PDB entry 3VEC | X-ray diffraction, 2.60 A resolution | chains A and C of the 3 polymer chains in the assembly

# Chain A (and C)
Name: DypB
From: Rhodococcus jostii
Notes: EC 1.11.1.-; chain C of this document is another copy of the same molecule, construct and numbering; everything in this record applies to it too
UniProtKB: Q0SE24 (Q0SE24_RHOSR); residues 1-350 here = UniProt positions 1-350
Amino-acid sequence (353 residues; row label = number of the first residue in the row; numbers below 1 keep their minus sign (Gly-2 is residue -2)):
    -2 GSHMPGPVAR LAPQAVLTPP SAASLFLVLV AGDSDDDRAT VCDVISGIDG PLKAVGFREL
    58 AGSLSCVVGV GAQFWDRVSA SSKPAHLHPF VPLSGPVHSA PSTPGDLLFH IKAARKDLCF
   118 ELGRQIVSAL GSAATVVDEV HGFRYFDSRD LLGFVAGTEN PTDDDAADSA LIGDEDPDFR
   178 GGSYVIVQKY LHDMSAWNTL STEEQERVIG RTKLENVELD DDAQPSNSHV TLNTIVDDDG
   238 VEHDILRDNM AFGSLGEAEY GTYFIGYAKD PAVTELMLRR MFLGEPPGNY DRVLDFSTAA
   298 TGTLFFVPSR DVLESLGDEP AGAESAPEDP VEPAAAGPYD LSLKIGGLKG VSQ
Not modelled in the structure: -2 to 5, 314-350 (chain C: -2 to 5, 315-350)
Differences from the reference sequence: expression tag (-2 to 0); engineered mutation Ala153 (Asp in Q0SE24)
Bound ions: heme Fe near His226 (its only coordinating residue here)
Small-molecule neighbours: heme (HEM): Asp147, Leu149, Phe151, Val152, Ala153, Gly154, Thr155, Glu156, Gln185, Tyr187, His189, Ile206, Arg208, His226, Val227, Asn230, Thr231, Glu239, Ile242, Arg244, Thr259, Phe261, Thr271, Met274, Leu275, Met278, Val290, Ser294
What the authors report for this chain:
  - mutagenesis - D153A: unchanged catalytic activity
  - mutagenesis - D153A/N246A (less than 30-fold), D153A: decreased catalytic activity
  - binding site for chloride ion: Arg244, Asn246
  - catalytic residues: Arg244
  - binding site for heme: Arg208, Arg244

# How chain A and chain C interact
Residue-residue contacts (30):
  Ala6(A) with Asp160(C)
  Arg7(A) with Pro16(C); Pro17(C); Thr159(C), hydrogen bond (backbone-side chain); Asp160(C), hydrogen bond (backbone-side chain)
  Leu8(A) with Thr159(C)
  Ala9(A) with Asp160(C)
  Lys50(A) with Thr155(C); Asn157(C), hydrogen bond (side chain-backbone); Pro158(C); Thr159(C)
  Ala51(A) with Thr155(C); Asn213(C), hydrogen bond (backbone-side chain)
  Phe54(A) with Ser145(C), hydrogen bond (backbone-side chain); Ala153(C); Gly154(C); Thr155(C)
  Arg55(A) with Arg141(C), hydrogen bond (backbone-side chain); Asp144(C), salt bridge; Ser145(C); Arg146(C); Val152(C); Leu211(C)
  Leu57(A) with Pro17(C); Arg141(C)
  Glu118(A) with Glu212(C)
  Arg121(A) with Glu212(C), salt bridge
  Gln122(A) with Glu212(C); Val214(C)
  Arg307(A) with Asp160(C), salt bridge
Interface residues without a listed pair, chain A (15 interface residues in all): Gly47, Glu56
Interface residues without a listed pair, chain C (22 interface residues in all): Ser18, Ala19, Glu156, Arg208

# Overview
The interface between chain A and chain C involves 15 residues on one side and 22 on the other, with 6
hydrogen bonds and 3 salt bridges. Polar contacts include Arg55(A)-Asp144(C), Arg121(A)-Glu212(C) and
Arg307(A)-Asp160(C). Ligands of chain A: heme. The paper reports the catalytic residue Arg244(A); D153A/N246A
and D153A of chain A reduce catalytic activity.
Both chains are DypB (Rhodococcus jostii). Entry 3VEC (Rhodococcus jostii RHA1 DypB D153A variant in complex
with heme) was determined by X-ray diffraction (same publication as 3VED, 3VEE, 3VEF and 3VEG).
